Entry 4ZWT (X-ray diffraction, 4.20 A resolution (low resolution: residue-level contacts below are approximate; hydrogen-bond / salt-bridge calls are withheld)); this record covers chains F and G of the 7 polymer chains in the assembly.

# Chain F (and G)
Protein: Recombination protein uvsY
From: Enterobacteria phage T4
Notes: chain G of this document is another copy of the same molecule, construct and numbering; everything in this record applies to it too
UniProt: P04537 (UVSY_BPT4); residues 1-137 here = UniProt positions 1-137
Amino-acid sequence (157 residues; numbered -19 to 137; the number before each row is that of its first residue; numbers below 1 keep their minus sign (Met-19 is residue -19)):
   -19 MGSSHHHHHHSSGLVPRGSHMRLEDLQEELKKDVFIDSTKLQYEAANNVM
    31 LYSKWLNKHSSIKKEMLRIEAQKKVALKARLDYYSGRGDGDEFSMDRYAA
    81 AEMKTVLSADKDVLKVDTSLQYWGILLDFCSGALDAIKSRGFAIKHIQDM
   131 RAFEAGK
Unresolved in the structure: -19 to 0, 68-77, 136-137 (chain G: -19 to 1, 66-72, 136-137)
Sequence notes: expression tag (-19 to 0); engineered mutation Ala79 (Glu in P04537), Ala80 (Lys in P04537), Ala81 (Ser in P04537)

# How chain F and chain G interact
Residue-residue contacts (29; chain F residue first):
  Gln7(F) with Asn37(G); Ser40(G); Ser41(G)
  Leu10(F) with Leu36(G)
  Lys11(F) with Ser33(G)
  Ile16(F) with Ala26(G)
  Thr85(F) with Leu61(G)
  Val86(F) with Leu61(G)
  Ala89(F) with Lys54(G); Lys58(G)
  Gln101(F) with Leu47(G)
  Tyr102(F) with Leu47(G)
  Ile105(F) with Lys43(G); Leu47(G)
  Phe109(F) with Asn37(G); Ser40(G)
  Gly112(F) with Tyr32(G); Leu36(G)
  Ala113(F) with Leu36(G)
  Asp115(F) with Tyr32(G)
  Ala116(F) with Tyr32(G)
  Arg120(F) with Val29(G)
  Asp129(F) with Asp129(G)
  Met130(F) with Gln22(G); Gln128(G)
  Arg131(F) with Gln22(G)
  Phe133(F) with Gln128(G); Ala132(G); Ala135(G)
Also at the interface, not in a pair above, chain F (27 interface residues in all): Val14, Glu82, Leu94, Thr98, Ala123, Ile127, Glu134
Also at the interface, not in a pair above, chain G (23 interface residues in all): Ala25, Lys44, Ala51, Val55, Arg131

# Summary
The interface between chain F and chain G involves 27 residues on one side and 23 on the other.
Both chains are Recombination protein uvsY (Enterobacteria phage T4). Entry 4ZWT (Crystal Structure of the
Bacteriophage T4 recombination mediator protein UvsY, Lattice Type IV) was determined by X-ray diffraction,
deposited together with 4ZWQ, 4ZWR and 4ZWS.
